7NAX - chains A and N of the 20 polymer chains in the assembly; structure by electron microscopy, 2.96 A resolution.

Chain A:
Molecule: 16S rRNA
From: Escherichia coli
Sequence (1542 nucleotides; row label = number of the first residue in the row):
     1 AAAUUGAAGA GUUUGAUCAU GGCUCAGAUU GAACGCUGGC GGCAGGCCUA ACACAUGCAA
    61 GUCGAACGGU AACAGGAAGA AGCUUGCUUC UUUGCUGACG AGUGGCGGAC GGGUGAGUAA
   121 UGUCUGGGAA ACUGCCUGAU GGAGGGGGAU AACUACUGGA AACGGUAGCU AAUACCGCAU
   181 AACGUCGCAA GACCAAAGAG GGGGACCUUC GGGCCUCUUG CCAUCGGAUG UGCCCAGAUG
   241 GGAUUAGCUA GUAGGUGGGG UAACGGCUCA CCUAGGCGAC GAUCCCUAGC UGGUCUGAGA
   301 GGAUGACCAG CCACACUGGA ACUGAGACAC GGUCCAGACU CCUACGGGAG GCAGCAGUGG
   361 GGAAUAUUGC ACAAUGGGCG CAAGCCUGAU GCAGCCAUGC CGCGUGUAUG AAGAAGGCCU
   421 UCGGGUUGUA AAGUACUUUC AGCGGGGAGG AAGGGAGUAA AGUUAAUACC UUUGCUCAUU
   481 GACGUUACCC GCAGAAGAAG CACCGGCUAA CUCCGUGCCA GCAGCCXCGG UAAUACGGAG
   541 GGUGCAAGCG UUAAUCGGAA UUACUGGGCG UAAAGCGCAC GCAGGCGGUU UGUUAAGUCA
   601 GAUGUGAAAU CCCCGGGCUC AACCUGGGAA CUGCAUCUGA UACUGGCAAG CUUGAGUCUC
   661 GUAGAGGGGG GUAGAAUUCC AGGUGUAGCG GUGAAAUGCG UAGAGAUCUG GAGGAAUACC
   721 GGUGGCGAAG GCGGCCCCCU GGACGAAGAC UGACGCUCAG GUGCGAAAGC GUGGGGAGCA
   781 AACAGGAUUA GAUACCCUGG UAGUCCACGC CGUAAACGAU GUCGACUUGG AGGUUGUGCC
   841 CUUGAGGCGU GGCUUCCGGA GCUAACGCGU UAAGUCGACC GCCUGGGGAG UACGGCCGCA
   901 AGGUUAAAAC UCAAAUGAAU UGACGGGGGC CCGCACAAGC GGUGGAGCAU GUGGUUUAAU
   961 UCGAUGXAAC GCGAAGAACC UUACCUGGUC UUGACAUCCA CGGAAGUUUU CAGAGAUGAG
  1021 AAUGUGCCUU CGGGAACCGU GAGACAGGUG CUGCAUGGCU GUCGUCAGCU CGUGUUGUGA
  1081 AAUGUUGGGU UAAGUCCCGC AACGAGCGCA ACCCUUAUCC UUUGUUGCCA GCGGUCCGGC
  1141 CGGGAACUCA AAGGAGACUG CCAGUGAUAA ACUGGAGGAA GGUGGGGAUG ACGUCAAGUC
  1201 AUCAUGGCCC UUACGACCAG GGCUACACAC GUGCUACAAU GGCGCAUACA AAGAGAAGCG
  1261 ACCUCGCGAG AGCAAGCGGA CCUCAUAAAG UGCGUCGUAG UCCGGAUUGG AGUCUGCAAC
  1321 UCGACUCCAU GAAGUCGGAA UCGCUAGUAA UCGUGGAUCA GAAUGCCACG GUGAAUACGU
  1381 UCCCGGGCCU UGUACACACC GCCCGUXACA CCAUGGGAGU GGGUUGCAAA AGAAGUAGGU
  1441 AGCUUAACCU UCGGGAGGGC GCUUACCACU UUGUGAUUCA UGACUGGGGU GAAGUCGUAA
  1501 CAAGGUAACC GUAGGGGAAC CUGCGGUUGG AUCACCUCCU UA
Unresolved in the structure: 1401-1407, 1495-1501, 1541-1542
Modified / non-standard residues: PSU (pseudouridine-5'-monophosphate) at position 516, G7M (N7-methyl-guanosine-5'-monophosphate) at position 527, 2MG (2N-methylguanosine-5'-monophosphate) at position 966, 5MC (5-methylcytidine-5'-monophosphate) at position 967, 2MG (2N-methylguanosine-5'-monophosphate) at position 1207, 4OC (4n,o2'-methylcytidine-5'-monophosphate) at position 1402, 5MC (5-methylcytidine-5'-monophosphate) at position 1407, UR3 (3-methyluridine-5'-monophoshate) at position 1498, 2MG (2N-methylguanosine-5'-monophosphate) at position 1516, MA6 (6N-dimethyladenosine-5'-monophoshate) at position 1518, MA6 (6N-dimethyladenosine-5'-monophoshate) at position 1519
Bound ions: Mg2+ site 1 near U14 (its only coordinating residue here); Mg2+ site 2 near G21 (its only coordinating residue here); Mg2+ site 3: C48, G115; Mg2+ site 4 near A53 (its only coordinating residue here); Mg2+ site 5 near U56 (its only coordinating residue here); Mg2+ site 6: A59, U387; Mg2+ site 7 near A66 (its only coordinating residue here); Mg2+ site 8 near G100 (its only coordinating residue here); Mg2+ site 9: A109, G331; Mg2+ site 10 near G111 (its only coordinating residue here); Mg2+ site 11 near G113 (its only coordinating residue here); Mg2+ site 12: A116, G117, G289; 66 more Mg2+ sites not listed
From the paper describing this entry:
  - contacts within the chain: U921-A1534, A923-U1532, A1507-G1530 (pi stacking)
  - conformationally variable residues (register shift): U1393 to A1396

Chain N:
Protein: 30S ribosomal protein S14
From: Escherichia coli
UniProtKB: C3SR07 (C3SR07_ECOLX); residue numbers follow UniProt; this construct covers 1-101
Sequence (101 residues; row label = number of the first residue in the row):
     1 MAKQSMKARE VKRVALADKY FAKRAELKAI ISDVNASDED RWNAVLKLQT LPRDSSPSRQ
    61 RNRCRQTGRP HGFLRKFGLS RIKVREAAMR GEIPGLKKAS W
Unresolved in the structure: 1
From the paper describing this entry:
  - conformationally variable residues (register shift): Tyr20 to Asn43

Interface between chain A and chain N:
Residue-residue contacts - 77 pairs, chain A then chain N:
  G973(A) with Arg69(N), hydrogen bond to the sugar; Arg81(N), hydrogen bond to the phosphate
  A974(A) with Arg69(N), salt bridge to the phosphate; His71(N), hydrogen bond to the sugar; Arg81(N), salt bridge to the phosphate
  A975(A) with Gly72(N), sugar contact
  G976(A) with His71(N), salt bridge to the phosphate; Gly72(N), hydrogen bond to the phosphate
  A977(A) with Arg61(N), salt bridge to the phosphate; His71(N), phosphate contact
  C979(A) with Arg53(N), sugar contact; Ser58(N), hydrogen bond to the base; Arg59(N), hydrogen bond to the base
  C980(A) with Arg13(N), hydrogen bond to the phosphate; Ser58(N), base contact; Arg59(N), hydrogen bond to the sugar
  U981(A) with Arg9(N), salt bridge to the phosphate; Arg13(N), salt bridge to the phosphate; Arg61(N), hydrogen bond to the sugar; Arg63(N), phosphate contact
  U982(A) with Arg63(N), salt bridge to the phosphate
  A983(A) with Met6(N), phosphate contact; Arg9(N), salt bridge to the phosphate
  A994(A) with Ser5(N), base contact; Ala8(N), sugar contact
  C995(A) with Ala8(N), sugar contact
  U1007(A) with Lys19(N), salt bridge to the phosphate
  U1008(A) with Lys23(N), salt bridge to the phosphate
  G1048(A) with Lys3(N), phosphate contact; Gln4(N), hydrogen bond to the phosphate
  U1049(A) with Ala2(N), base contact; Lys3(N), sugar contact
  C1059(A) with Arg85(N), hydrogen bond to the phosphate
  U1060(A) with Arg85(N), salt bridge to the phosphate
  C1114(A) with Ser100(N), hydrogen bond to the sugar
  U1115(A) with Ser100(N), sugar contact; Trp101(N), hydrogen bond to the sugar
  G1186(A) with Trp101(N), hydrogen bond to the base
  G1187(A) with Ser100(N), hydrogen bond to the base; Trp101(N), sugar contact
  A1188(A) with Lys98(N), phosphate contact; Ser100(N), sugar contact
  U1189(A) with Lys98(N), salt bridge to the phosphate
  U1202(A) with Thr67(N), hydrogen bond to the sugar; Arg69(N), hydrogen bond to the sugar; Ile82(N), base contact; Lys83(N), hydrogen bond to the base
  C1203(A) with Ala2(N), phosphate contact; Lys83(N), sugar contact
  A1216(A) with Lys3(N), salt bridge to the phosphate; Ser5(N), hydrogen bond to the phosphate
  C1217(A) with Ser5(N), phosphate contact; Arg9(N), salt bridge to the phosphate
  C1218(A) with Lys12(N), salt bridge to the phosphate
  A1219(A) with Arg53(N), salt bridge to the phosphate
  G1220(A) with Arg53(N), salt bridge to the phosphate
  A1257(A) with Phe21(N), stacking on the base
  G1316(A) with Lys28(N), salt bridge to the phosphate; Ser56(N), phosphate contact; Ser58(N), phosphate contact
  C1317(A) with Arg24(N), salt bridge to the phosphate; Lys28(N), salt bridge to the phosphate; Gln49(N), sugar contact; Arg53(N), hydrogen bond to the base; Ser56(N), hydrogen bond to the phosphate; Pro57(N), phosphate contact; Arg59(N), base contact
  U1358(A) with Phe73(N), sugar contact; Leu74(N), phosphate contact; Arg75(N), hydrogen bond to the phosphate
  C1359(A) with Asn62(N), hydrogen bond to the phosphate; Phe73(N), phosphate contact; Arg75(N), salt bridge to the phosphate
  A1360(A) with Ser58(N), base contact; Arg75(N), salt bridge to the phosphate
  A1368(A) with Trp101(N), phosphate contact
  C1369(A) with Trp101(N), hydrogen bond to the phosphate
Other interface residues (no listed pair), chain A (42 interface residues in all): G1047, G1050, A1357
Other interface residues (no listed pair), chain N (42 interface residues in all): Asp18, Leu48, Gln60, Pro70, Lys76

Summary:
The chain A/chain N interface involves 42 residues from each chain, with 24 hydrogen bonds, 22 salt bridges
and 1 aromatic stacking contact. Polar contacts include C979(A)-Ser58(N), C979(A)-Arg59(N) and
G1186(A)-Trp101(N). The paper reports conformational variability at U1393(A) and Tyr20(N); contacts within the
chain involving U921(A), A1534(A) and A923(A) among others.
Chain A is 16S rRNA and chain N is 30S ribosomal protein S14, both from Escherichia coli; the structure,
Complete Bacterial 30S ribosomal subunit assembly complex state I (Consensus Refinement), was determined by
electron microscopy (same publication as 7AF3, 7AF5, 7AF8, 7AFA, 7AFD, 7AFH and 17 further entries).
